Entry 1EVH (X-ray diffraction, 1.80 A resolution); this record covers chains A and B.

# Chain A
Molecule: Protein (mena EVH1 domain)
Organism: Mus musculus
Notes: fragment: mena 1-112
Reference sequence: Q03173 (ENAH_MOUSE); residues 1-112 here = UniProt positions 1-112
Amino-acid sequence (112 residues; each row starts with the number of its first residue):
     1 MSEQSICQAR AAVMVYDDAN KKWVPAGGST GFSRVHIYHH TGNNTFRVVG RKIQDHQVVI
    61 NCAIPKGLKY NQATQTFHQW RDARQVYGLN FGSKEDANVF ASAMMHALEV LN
Unresolved in the structure: 1
Reported in the primary citation:
  - specificity-determining residues: Tyr16 (by similarity / conservation)

# Chain B
Molecule: Peptide ACTA
Notes: fragment: proline rich repeat
Amino-acid sequence (7 residues; row label = number of the first residue in the row):
  1000 XFPPPPT
Unresolved in the structure: 1006
Modified residues: ACE (acetyl group) at position 1000

# How chain A and chain B interact
Pairs across the interface (15; chain A residue first):
  Tyr16(A) - Pro1002(B)
  Trp23(A) - Pro1002(B)  hydrophobic
  Trp23(A) - Pro1003(B)  hydrogen bond (side chain-backbone)
  Trp23(A) - Pro1004(B)
  Trp23(A) - Pro1005(B)
  Lys69(A) - Phe1001(B)
  Asn71(A) - Phe1001(B)
  Phe77(A) - Pro1004(B)  hydrophobic
  Phe77(A) - Pro1005(B)
  Gln79(A) - Phe1001(B)
  Gln79(A) - Pro1002(B)  hydrogen bond (side chain-backbone)
  Trp80(A) - Phe1001(B)  hydrophobic
  Arg81(A) - ACE_1000(B)  hydrogen bond (side chain-backbone)
  Arg81(A) - Phe1001(B)
  Val86(A) - Pro1002(B)
Other interface residues (no listed pair), chain A (12 interface residues in all): Ala73, Thr74, Asn90
From the paper, about this interface:
  - specific contacts: Trp23(A)-Pro1002(B)
  - interface residues, chain A: Tyr16(A), Trp23(A), Phe77(A), Gln79(A)

# Overview
The interface between chain A and chain B involves 12 residues on one side and 6 on the other; the contacts
include 3 hydrogen bonds. Among the polar pairs are Trp23(A)-Pro1003(B), Gln79(A)-Pro1002(B) and
Arg81(A)-ACE_1000(B). The paper describes a contact between Trp23(A) and Pro1002(B). The paper reports
interface residues Tyr16(A), Trp23(A) and Phe77(A) among others; the specificity determinant Tyr16(A).
Chain A is Protein (mena EVH1 domain) (Mus musculus) and chain B is Peptide ACTA; the structure, EVH1 domain
from murine enabled in complex with acta peptide, was determined by X-ray diffraction.
